Entry 3THS (X-ray diffraction, 2.50 A resolution); this record covers chains A and C of the 4 polymer chains in the assembly.

[Chain A (and C)]
Name: Glycine N-methyltransferase
From: Rattus norvegicus
Notes: EC 2.1.1.20; chain C of this document is another copy of the same molecule, construct and numbering; everything in this record applies to it too
UniProt: P13255 (GNMT_RAT); residues 1-292 here correspond to UniProt positions 2-293 (UniProt number = residue number + 1)
Chain sequence (293 residues; row label = number of the first residue in the row):
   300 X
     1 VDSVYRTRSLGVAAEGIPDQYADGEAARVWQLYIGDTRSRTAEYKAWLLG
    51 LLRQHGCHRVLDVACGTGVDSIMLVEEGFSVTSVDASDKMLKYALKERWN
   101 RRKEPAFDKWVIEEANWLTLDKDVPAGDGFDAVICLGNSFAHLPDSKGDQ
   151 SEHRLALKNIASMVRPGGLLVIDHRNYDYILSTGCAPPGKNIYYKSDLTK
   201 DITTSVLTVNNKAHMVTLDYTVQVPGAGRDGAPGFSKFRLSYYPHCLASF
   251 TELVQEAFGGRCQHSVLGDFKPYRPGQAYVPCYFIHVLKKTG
Not modelled in the structure: 225-233 (chain C: 225-232)
Covalently attached groups: covalent link Val1-ACE_300
Modified positions: ACE (acetyl group) at position 300
Differences from the reference sequence: acetylation (300)
Curated features (UniProtKB/Swiss-Prot):
  - binding site ((6S)-5-methyl-5,6,7,8-tetrahydrofolate): Ser3, Tyr5, His214, Arg239
  - binding site (S-adenosyl-L-methionine): Tyr21, Trp30, Tyr33, Arg40, Ala64, Asp85 to Ser87, Asn116, Trp117, Leu136 to Ser139, Arg175, Tyr220
  - modified residue: Val1 (N-acetylvaline), Ser9 (Phosphoserine), Tyr33 (Phosphotyrosine), Lys45 (N6-succinyllysine), Lys190 (N6-succinyllysine), Lys195 (N6-succinyllysine), Lys200 (N6-succinyllysine)
Reported in the primary citation:
  - binding site for 5-methyltetrahydrofolate pentaglutamate: Ser3, Val4, Tyr5, Leu207, His214, Thr217, Arg239
  - binding site for 5-methyltetrahydrofolate pentaglutamate: Ser3, Val4, Tyr5, Ser146, Leu207, Met215, Arg239
  - post-translational modification sites: Val1

[Chain A / chain C interface]
Contacting residue pairs (46; chain A residue first):
  Val1(A) - Thr7(C)
  Val1(A) - Arg8(C)
  Asp2(A) - Arg8(C)  salt bridge
  Asp2(A) - Gln20(C)
  Asp2(A) - Tyr21(C)  hydrogen bond (side chain-backbone)
  Ser3(A) - Thr7(C)  hydrogen bond (backbone-side chain)
  Val4(A) - Tyr5(C)
  Val4(A) - Arg6(C)
  Tyr5(A) - Val4(C)
  Tyr5(A) - Tyr5(C)  hydrogen bond (backbone-backbone)
  Thr7(A) - Val1(C)
  Thr7(A) - Ser3(C)  hydrogen bond (side chain-backbone)
  Thr7(A) - ACE_300(C)
  Arg8(A) - Val1(C)  hydrogen bond (side chain-backbone)
  Arg8(A) - Asp2(C)  salt bridge
  Ile17(A) - Val1(C)  hydrophobic
  Gln20(A) - Asp2(C)
  Tyr21(A) - Asp2(C)
  Thr183(A) - Asn211(C)  hydrogen bond (backbone-side chain)
  Gly184(A) - Asn210(C)
  Gly184(A) - Asn211(C)
  Ile202(A) - Asn210(C)
  Thr203(A) - Val209(C)
  Thr203(A) - Asn210(C)  hydrogen bond
  Thr204(A) - Thr208(C)
  Thr204(A) - Val209(C)
  Thr204(A) - Asn210(C)  hydrogen bond (backbone-backbone)
  Ser205(A) - Leu207(C)
  Ser205(A) - Thr208(C)
  Ser205(A) - Val209(C)
  Val206(A) - Val206(C)
  Val206(A) - Leu207(C)
  Val206(A) - Thr208(C)  hydrogen bond (backbone-backbone)
  Leu207(A) - Ser205(C)
  Leu207(A) - Val206(C)
  Thr208(A) - Thr204(C)
  Thr208(A) - Ser205(C)
  Thr208(A) - Val206(C)  hydrogen bond (backbone-backbone)
  Val209(A) - Thr203(C)
  Val209(A) - Thr204(C)
  Val209(A) - Ser205(C)
  Asn210(A) - Thr203(C)
  Asn210(A) - Thr204(C)  hydrogen bond (backbone-backbone)
  Asn211(A) - Thr183(C)
  Asn211(A) - Gly184(C)
  ACE_300(A) - Thr7(C)  hydrogen bond (backbone-side chain)
Interface residues without a listed pair, chain A (27 interface residues in all): Arg6, Pro18, Asp19, Cys185
Interface residues without a listed pair, chain C (26 interface residues in all): Ile17, Pro18, Asp19, Ile202

[In short]
Chain A and chain C form an interface of 27 and 26 residues respectively, with 12 hydrogen bonds and 2 salt
bridges. Among the polar pairs are Asp2(A)-Arg8(C), Asp2(A)-Tyr21(C) and Ser3(A)-Thr7(C). From the paper: a
binding site for 5-methyltetrahydrofolate pentaglutamate at Ser3(A), Val4(A) and Tyr5(A) among others; a
modification site at Val1(A).
Both chains are Glycine N-methyltransferase (Rattus norvegicus). Entry 3THS (Crystal structure of rat native
liver Glycine N-methyltransferase complexed with 5-methyltetrahydrofolate pentaglutamate) was determined by
X-ray diffraction (same publication as 3THR).
